Entry 7YUF (electron microscopy, 3.29 A resolution); this record covers chains N and R of the 5 polymer chains in the assembly.

# Chain N
Molecule: Tc-Nb8
Source organism: Lama glama
Chain sequence (128 residues; each row starts with the number of its first residue):
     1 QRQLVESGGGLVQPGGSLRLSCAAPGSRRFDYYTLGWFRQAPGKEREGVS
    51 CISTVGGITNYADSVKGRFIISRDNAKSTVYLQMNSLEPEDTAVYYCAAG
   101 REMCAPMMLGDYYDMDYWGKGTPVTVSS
Not modelled in the structure: 1-2
Disulfide bonds: C22-C97

# Chain R
Molecule: Sphingosine-1-phosphate transporter SPNS2
Source organism: Homo sapiens
UniProtKB: Q8IVW8 (SPNS2_HUMAN); numbering as in UniProt (aligned over 1-549)
Chain sequence (549 residues; row label = number of the first residue in the row):
     1 MMCLECASAAAGGAEEEEADAERRRRRRGAQRGAGGSGCCGARGAGGAGV
    51 SAAGDEVQTLSGSVRRAPTGPPGTPGTPGCAATAKGPGAQQPKPASLGRG
   101 RGAAAAILSLGNVLNYLDRYTVAGVLLDIQQHFGVKDRGAGLLQSVFICS
   151 FMVAAPIFGYLGDRFNRKVILSCGIFFWSAVTFSSSFIPQQYFWLLVLSR
   201 GLVGIGEASYSTIAPTIIGDLFTKNTRTLMLSVFYFAIPLGSGLGYITGS
   251 SVKQAAGDWHWALRVSPVLGMITGTLILILVPATKRGHADQLGDQLKART
   301 SWLRDMKALIRNRSYVFSSLATSAVSFATGALGMWIPLYLHRAQVVQKTA
   351 ETCNSPPCGAKDSLIFGAITCFTGFLGVVTGAGATRWCRLKTQRADPLVC
   401 AVGMLGSAIFICLIFVAAKSSIVGAYICIFVGETLLFSNWAITADILMYV
   451 VIPTRRATAVALQSFTSHLLGDAGSPYLIGFISDLIRQSTKDSPLWEFLS
   501 LGYALMLCPFVVVLGGMFFLATALFFVSDRARAEQQVNQLAMPPASVKV
Not modelled in the structure: 1-99, 285-300, 351-359, 542-549
What the authors report for this chain:
  - contacts within the chain: Y246-G333 (hydrogen bond)

# How chain N and chain R interact
Pairs across the interface (26):
  S27(N) with K391(R), hydrogen bond (backbone-side chain)
  R28(N) with L390(R)
  R29(N) with L390(R), hydrogen bond (backbone-backbone)
  F30(N) with L390(R), hydrophobic
  D31(N) with T392(R); Q393(R)
  Y32(N) with R389(R), hydrogen bond; D396(R); Y449(R)
  S53(N) with E534(R)
  T54(N) with E534(R), hydrogen bond
  I58(N) with N538(R)
  R101(N) with D445(R), salt bridge; R530(R), hydrogen bond (backbone-side chain)
  E102(N) with R456(R), salt bridge; R530(R)
  M103(N) with R530(R); A533(R); E534(R); V537(R), hydrophobic
  A105(N) with V537(R), hydrophobic
  P106(N) with A541(R)
  D111(N) with K224(R), salt bridge
  Y113(N) with K224(R); N225(R)
  D114(N) with K224(R), salt bridge
Interface residues without a listed pair, chain N (22 interface residues in all): Y33, V55, N60, M108, Y117
Interface residues without a listed pair, chain R (22 interface residues in all): M448, V451, P453, V527, A531

# In short
Chain N and chain R each contribute 22 residues to their interface; the contacts include 5 hydrogen bonds and
4 salt bridges. Among the polar pairs are R101(N)-D445(R), E102(N)-R456(R) and D111(N)-K224(R). The paper
reports contacts within the chain involving Y246(R) and G333(R).
Chain N is Tc-Nb8 (Lama glama) and chain R is Sphingosine-1-phosphate transporter SPNS2 (Homo sapiens); the
structure, apo human SPNS2, was determined by electron microscopy together with 8KAE, 7YUB and 7YUD from the
same study.
